PDB entry 8I7R | electron microscopy, 6.50 A resolution (low resolution: residue-level contacts below are approximate; hydrogen-bond / salt-bridge calls are withheld) | chains D6 and D7 of the 450 polymer chains in the assembly

Chain D6 (and D7):
Protein: Tektin-4
From: Mus musculus
Notes: chain D7 of this document is another copy of the same molecule, construct and numbering; everything in this record applies to it too
Reference sequence: Q149S1 (TEKT4_MOUSE); residue numbers follow UniProt; this construct covers 1-447
Chain sequence (447 residues; row label = number of the first residue in the row):
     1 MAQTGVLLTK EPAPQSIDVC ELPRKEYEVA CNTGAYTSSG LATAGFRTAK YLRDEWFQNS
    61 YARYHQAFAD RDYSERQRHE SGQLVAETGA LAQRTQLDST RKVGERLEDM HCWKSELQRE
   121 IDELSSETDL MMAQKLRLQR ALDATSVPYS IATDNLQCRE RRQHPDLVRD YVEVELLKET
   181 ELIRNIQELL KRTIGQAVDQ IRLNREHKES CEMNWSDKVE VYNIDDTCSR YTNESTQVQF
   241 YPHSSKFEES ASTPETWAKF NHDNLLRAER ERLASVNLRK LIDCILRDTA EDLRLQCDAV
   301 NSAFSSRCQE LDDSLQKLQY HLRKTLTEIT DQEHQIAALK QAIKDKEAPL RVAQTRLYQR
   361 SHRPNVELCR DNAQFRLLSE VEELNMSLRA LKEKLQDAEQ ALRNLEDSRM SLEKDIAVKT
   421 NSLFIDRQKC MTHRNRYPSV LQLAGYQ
Unresolved in the structure: 1-327, 403-447 (chain D7: 1-72, 442-447)

How chain D6 and chain D7 interact:
Contacting residue pairs (65; chain D6 residue first):
  Glu328(D6) - Ser74(D7)
  Asp331(D6) - Arg78(D7)
  Gln332(D6) - Ser74(D7)
  Gln332(D6) - Gln77(D7)
  Gln332(D6) - Arg78(D7)
  Gln335(D6) - Gln77(D7)
  Gln335(D6) - Arg78(D7)
  Lys346(D6) - Thr88(D7)
  Lys346(D6) - Gly89(D7)
  Glu347(D6) - Phe240(D7)
  Ala348(D6) - Asn233(D7)
  Pro349(D6) - Gln96(D7)
  Pro349(D6) - Asn233(D7)
  Arg351(D6) - Val238(D7)
  Arg351(D6) - Gln239(D7)
  Arg351(D6) - Phe240(D7)
  Val352(D6) - Tyr231(D7)
  Val352(D6) - Asn233(D7)
  Val352(D6) - Val238(D7)
  Gln354(D6) - Phe240(D7)
  Gln354(D6) - Tyr241(D7)
  Gln354(D6) - Pro242(D7)
  Gln354(D6) - His243(D7)
  Thr355(D6) - Gln237(D7)
  Thr355(D6) - Val238(D7)
  Thr355(D6) - Gln239(D7)
  Thr355(D6) - Tyr241(D7)
  Arg356(D6) - Cys228(D7)
  Arg356(D6) - Ser229(D7)
  Arg356(D6) - Tyr231(D7)
  Leu357(D6) - His243(D7)
  Tyr358(D6) - Tyr241(D7)
  Tyr358(D6) - His243(D7)
  Gln359(D6) - Cys228(D7)
  Arg360(D6) - Asp225(D7)
  Arg360(D6) - Cys228(D7)
  Ser361(D6) - Phe247(D7)
  Pro364(D6) - Asp217(D7)
  Pro364(D6) - Val221(D7)
  Asn365(D6) - Asp217(D7)
  Val366(D6) - Ser252(D7)
  Glu367(D6) - Asp217(D7)
  Glu367(D6) - Lys218(D7)
  Glu367(D6) - Val221(D7)
  Leu368(D6) - Ser252(D7)
  Cys369(D6) - Ser252(D7)
  Cys369(D6) - Pro254(D7)
  Arg370(D6) - Ser252(D7)
  Arg370(D6) - Pro254(D7)
  Asp371(D6) - Arg106(D7)
  Asn372(D6) - Lys102(D7)
  Arg376(D6) - Asp98(D7)
  Arg376(D6) - Ser99(D7)
  Arg376(D6) - Lys102(D7)
  Leu378(D6) - Ser245(D7)
  Glu380(D6) - Thr95(D7)
  Glu383(D6) - Leu91(D7)
  Ser387(D6) - Thr88(D7)
  Leu391(D6) - Leu84(D7)
  Lys394(D6) - Gln77(D7)
  Lys394(D6) - Ser81(D7)
  Lys394(D6) - Leu84(D7)
  Asp397(D6) - Gln77(D7)
  Ala398(D6) - Gln77(D7)
  Ala401(D6) - Tyr73(D7)
Other interface residues (no listed pair), chain D6 (39 interface residues in all): Leu339, Ala342
Other interface residues (no listed pair), chain D7 (42 interface residues in all): Glu75, Glu80, Val85, Ala92, Val103, Thr232, Glu248, Ala251

In short:
The interface between chain D6 and chain D7 involves 39 residues on one side and 42 on the other.
Chain D6 and chain D7 are both Tektin-4 (Mus musculus); the structure, In situ structure of axonemal doublet
microtubules in mouse sperm with 48-nm repeat, was determined by electron microscopy, deposited together with
8I7O.
